5KLB - chains B and D of the 4 polymer chains in the assembly; structure by X-ray diffraction, 2.70 A resolution.

Chain B (and D):
Protein: Ion transport protein
From: Arcobacter butzleri (strain RM4018)
Notes: chain D of this document is another copy of the same molecule, construct and numbering; everything in this record applies to it too
UniProt: A8EVM5 (A8EVM5_ARCB4); residues 1001-1267 here correspond to UniProt positions 1-267 (UniProt number = residue number - 1000)
Sequence (285 residues; each row starts with the number of its first residue):
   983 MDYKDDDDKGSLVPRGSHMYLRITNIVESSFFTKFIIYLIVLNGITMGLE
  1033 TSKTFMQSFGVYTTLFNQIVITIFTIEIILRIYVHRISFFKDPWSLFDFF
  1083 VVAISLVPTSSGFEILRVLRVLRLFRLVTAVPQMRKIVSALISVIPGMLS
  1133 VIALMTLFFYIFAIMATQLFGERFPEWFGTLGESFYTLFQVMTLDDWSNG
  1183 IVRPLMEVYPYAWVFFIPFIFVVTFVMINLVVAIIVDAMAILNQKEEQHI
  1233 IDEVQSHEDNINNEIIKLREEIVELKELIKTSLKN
Not modelled in the structure: 983-1000
Construct notes: initiating methionine (983); expression tag (984-1000); conflict D1177 (Glu177 in A8EVM5), D1178 (Ser178 in A8EVM5), N1181 (Met181 in A8EVM5)
Bound ions: Ca2+: N1225 (shared with 1 residue of chain C; N1225(D), E1228(D) of chain D)
Residues lining bound ligands:
  - CPS (3-[(3-cholamidopropyl)dimethylammonio]-1-propanesulfonate), molecule 1: M1001, Y1002, L1003, R1004, Y1065
  - CPS, molecule 2: A1122, L1123, S1125, V1126, I1216, A1220, I1223
  - CPS, molecule 3: V1126, G1129, M1130, S1132, V1133, N1211, L1212, A1215, I1216, V1218, D1219, A1220, I1223
  - 1,2-dimyristoyl-rac-glycero-3-phosphocholine (MC3), molecule 1: I1022, V1023, G1026, I1027, G1030, L1031, T1033, S1034, K1035, T1036, L1106, L1109
  - 1,2-dimyristoyl-rac-glycero-3-phosphocholine (MC3), molecule 2: P1075, W1076, F1079, F1107, V1110, V1120, S1121, I1124
  - 1,2-dimyristoyl-rac-glycero-3-phosphocholine (MC3), molecule 3: F1095, I1097, L1101, L1104
  - 1,2-dimyristoyl-rac-glycero-3-phosphocholine (MC3), molecule 4: I1134, M1137, T1138, F1141, T1162, G1164, E1165, F1167, Y1168, F1171, M1209
  - 1,2-dimyristoyl-rac-glycero-3-phosphocholine (MC3), molecule 5: A1135, T1138, L1139, Y1142, T1162, L1163, G1164, F1167
  - 1,2-dimyristoyl-rac-glycero-3-phosphocholine (MC3), molecule 6: F1144, M1147, L1151, F1152, V1190, Y1191, Y1193, A1194, V1196, F1197, P1200, V1204
  - 1,2-dimyristoyl-rac-glycero-3-phosphocholine (MC3), molecule 7: M1174, T1175, L1176
  - 1,2-dimyristoyl-rac-glycero-3-phosphocholine (MC3), molecule 8: L1176, I1202, F1203, T1206
  - 1,2-dimyristoyl-rac-glycero-3-phosphocholine (MC3), molecule 9: M1188, P1192, W1195, I1199, F1203
From the paper describing this entry:
  - mutagenesis - W1195Y (Kd 508 nM): decreased binding to nimodipine

Chain B / chain D interface:
Pairs across the interface - 90 pairs, chain B then chain D:
  G1026(B) with Y1142(D), hydrogen bond (backbone-side chain)
  G1030(B) with Y1142(D), hydrogen bond (backbone-side chain); I1146(D)
  T1033(B) with T1149(D); L1163(D)
  V1100(B) with M1147(D), hydrophobic; Q1150(D); L1151(D), hydrophobic
  V1103(B) with I1143(D); I1146(D), hydrophobic; M1147(D), hydrophobic; Q1150(D)
  L1104(B) with M1147(D), hydrophobic
  L1106(B) with I1143(D), hydrophobic
  F1107(B) with F1140(D), hydrophobic; I1143(D), hydrophobic
  L1109(B) with L1139(D), hydrophobic
  V1110(B) with L1136(D), hydrophobic
  M1116(B) with L1136(D), hydrophobic
  I1119(B) with S1132(D); V1133(D)
  L1123(B) with F1207(D); V1208(D), hydrophobic; N1211(D)
  V1126(B) with N1211(D)
  I1127(B) with F1207(D), hydrophobic
  E1158(B) with E1189(D)
  W1159(B) with R1185(D)
  Y1168(B) with W1179(D); S1180(D), hydrogen bond; V1184(D); R1185(D); M1188(D); W1195(D), hydrophobic
  T1169(B) with R1185(D), hydrogen bond
  F1171(B) with W1179(D), hydrophobic; I1199(D), hydrophobic; F1203(D), hydrophobic
  Q1172(B) with W1179(D); S1180(D), hydrogen bond; N1181(D), hydrogen bond; R1185(D), hydrogen bond
  T1175(B) with L1176(D); W1179(D), hydrogen bond
  D1177(B) with L1176(D); D1178(D), hydrogen bond (side chain-backbone); W1179(D), hydrogen bond; S1180(D), hydrogen bond (side chain-backbone)
  D1178(B) with N1181(D), hydrogen bond
  G1182(B) with N1181(D)
  V1213(B) with V1214(D), hydrophobic
  I1216(B) with V1214(D), hydrophobic
  I1217(B) with I1217(D), hydrophobic
  A1220(B) with V1218(D), hydrophobic
  M1221(B) with M1221(D), hydrophobic; N1225(D)
  L1224(B) with V1218(D); A1222(D), hydrophobic; N1225(D)
  N1225(B) with N1225(D), hydrogen bond
  E1228(B) with N1225(D); E1228(D); E1229(D)
  H1231(B) with E1229(D)
  I1232(B) with I1232(D), hydrophobic
  E1235(B) with V1236(D); Q1237(D)
  H1239(B) with Q1237(D); E1240(D); D1241(D), salt bridge
  E1240(B) with E1240(D)
  N1242(B) with N1244(D), hydrogen bond (backbone-side chain)
  I1243(B) with I1243(D), hydrophobic; N1244(D); I1247(D)
  E1246(B) with N1244(D); I1247(D); I1248(D); R1251(D), salt bridge
  K1249(B) with R1251(D)
  L1250(B) with L1250(D); R1251(D)
  E1253(B) with I1254(D); V1255(D); K1258(D), salt bridge
  I1254(B) with I1254(D), hydrophobic
  E1256(B) with K1258(D), salt bridge
  L1257(B) with L1257(D), hydrophobic
  L1260(B) with I1261(D); K1262(D)
Also at the interface, not in a pair above, chain B (62 interface residues in all): I1027, M1029, I1097, R1099, L1101, V1120, M1130, I1183, K1227, V1236, I1247, I1261, T1263, K1266
Also at the interface, not in a pair above, chain D (60 interface residues in all): A1135, F1144, I1202, I1210, I1233, S1264, L1265

In short:
Chain B and chain D form an interface of 62 and 60 residues respectively, with 14 hydrogen bonds and 4 salt
bridges. Polar contacts include H1239(B)-D1241(D), E1246(B)-R1251(D) and E1253(B)-K1258(D). Bound to chain B:
9 copies of 1,2-dimyristoyl-rac-glycero-3-phosphocholine and 3 copies of compound CPS. The paper reports that
W1195Y of chain B reduces binding to nimodipine.
Chain B and chain D are both Ion transport protein (Arcobacter butzleri (strain RM4018)); the structure,
Crystal structure of the CavAb voltage-gated calcium channel(wild-type, 2.7A), was determined by X-ray
diffraction together with 5KLG, 5KLS, 5KMD, 5KMF and 5KMH from the same study.
